2R3W - chains A and B; structure by X-ray diffraction, 1.92 A resolution.

[Chain A (and B)]
Name: Protease
From: human immunodeficiency virus 1
Notes: EC 3.4.23.16; chain B of this document is another copy of the same molecule, construct and numbering; everything in this record applies to it too
UniProtKB: Q5RZ08 (Q5RZ08_9HIV1); numbering as in UniProt (aligned over 1-99)
Sequence (99 residues; row label = number of the first residue in the row):
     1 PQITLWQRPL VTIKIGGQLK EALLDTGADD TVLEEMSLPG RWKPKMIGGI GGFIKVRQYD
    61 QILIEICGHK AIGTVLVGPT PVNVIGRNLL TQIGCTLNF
Construct notes: engineered mutation V84 (Ile in Q5RZ08)
Ligand contacts: G3G (n,n'-(3S,4S)-pyrrolidine-3,4-diylbis(4-amino-N-benzylbenzenesulfonamide)): R8, L23, D25, G27, A28, D29, D30, V32, I47, G48, G49, I50, V82, V84

[How chain A and chain B interact]
Pairs across the interface (99):
  P1(A) with L97(B); N98(B); F99(B), hydrogen bond (backbone-backbone)
  Q2(A) with T96(B); L97(B); N98(B)
  I3(A) with T96(B); L97(B), hydrogen bond (backbone-backbone); F99(B), hydrophobic
  L5(A) with T26(B); R87(B), hydrogen bond (backbone-side chain); T91(B); C95(B)
  W6(A) with R87(B), hydrogen bond (backbone-side chain); T91(B)
  Q7(A) with R87(B)
  R8(A) with D29(B), salt bridge; R87(B)
  P9(A) with T26(B)
  L23(A) with G27(B)
  L24(A) with T26(B), hydrogen bond (backbone-side chain)
  D25(A) with D25(B); T26(B); G27(B), hydrogen bond (side chain-backbone)
  T26(A) with L5(B); P9(B); L24(B), hydrogen bond (side chain-backbone); D25(B); T26(B), hydrogen bond (side chain-backbone); L97(B)
  G27(A) with L23(B); D25(B)
  D29(A) with R8(B), salt bridge
  I47(A) with I50(B), hydrophobic
  G48(A) with I50(B)
  G49(A) with I50(B); P81(B)
  I50(A) with I47(B), hydrophobic; G49(B); I50(B); G51(B), hydrogen bond (backbone-backbone); G52(B); I54(B), hydrophobic; P81(B)
  G51(A) with G51(B); G52(B); I54(B)
  G52(A) with I50(B); G51(B)
  I54(A) with I50(B), hydrophobic
  C67(A) with F99(B), hydrophobic
  H69(A) with F99(B)
  T80(A) with I50(B)
  P81(A) with G49(B); I50(B)
  R87(A) with L5(B), hydrogen bond (side chain-backbone); W6(B), hydrogen bond (side chain-backbone); Q7(B), hydrogen bond (side chain-backbone); R8(B); P9(B)
  L90(A) with L5(B), hydrophobic
  T91(A) with L5(B); W6(B)
  Q92(A) with W6(B)
  I93(A) with F99(B)
  G94(A) with N98(B); F99(B)
  C95(A) with L5(B); L97(B), hydrophobic; N98(B); F99(B), hydrophobic
  T96(A) with Q2(B); I3(B); T4(B); T96(B); L97(B); N98(B), hydrogen bond (backbone-backbone)
  L97(A) with P1(B); Q2(B); I3(B), hydrogen bond (backbone-backbone); P9(B), hydrophobic; L24(B), hydrophobic; T26(B); C95(B), hydrophobic; T96(B); L97(B), hydrophobic
  N98(A) with P1(B); Q2(B); G94(B); C95(B); T96(B), hydrogen bond (backbone-backbone); N98(B)
  F99(A) with P1(B), hydrogen bond (backbone-backbone); I3(B), hydrophobic; C67(B), hydrophobic; H69(B); I93(B); G94(B); C95(B), hydrophobic
Interface residues without a listed pair, chain B (37 interface residues in all): V32, P79, T80, L90

[In short]
36 residues of chain A and 37 residues of chain B are in contact, with 16 hydrogen bonds and 2 salt bridges.
Polar pairs include R8(A)-D29(B), L5(A)-R87(B) and W6(A)-R87(B). Ligands of chain A: compound G3G.
Chain A and chain B are both Protease (human immunodeficiency virus 1); the structure, I84V HIV-1 protease in
complex with a amino decorated pyrrolidine-based inhibitor, was determined by X-ray diffraction, deposited
together with 2R43, 2R38 and 2R3T.
